Entry 3CH3 (X-ray diffraction, 1.79 A resolution); this record covers chain X.

[Chain X]
Protein: Serine-repeat antigen protein
Organism: Plasmodium falciparum
Notes: fragment: putative serine protease domain
Reference sequence: Q9TY95 (SERA_PLAF7); numbering as in UniProt (aligned over 564-828)
Chain sequence (265 residues; each row starts with the number of its first residue):
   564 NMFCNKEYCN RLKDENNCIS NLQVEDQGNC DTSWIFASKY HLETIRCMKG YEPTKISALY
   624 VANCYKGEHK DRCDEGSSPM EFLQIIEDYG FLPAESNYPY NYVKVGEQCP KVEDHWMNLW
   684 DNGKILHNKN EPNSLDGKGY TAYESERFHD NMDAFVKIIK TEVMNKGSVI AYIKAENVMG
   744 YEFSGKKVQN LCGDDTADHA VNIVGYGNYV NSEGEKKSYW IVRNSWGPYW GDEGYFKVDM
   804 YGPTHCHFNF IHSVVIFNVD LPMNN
Unresolved in the structure: 691-699
Swiss-Prot annotation at these positions:
  - active site: His762, Asn787
  - site: Ser596 (Ancestral active site)
  - glycosylation: Asn828 (N-linked (GlcNAc...) asparagine)
  - mutagenesis: Ser596 (S596A: Lacks protease activity. No cellular location and growth defects in host red blood cells; S596C: Gains protease activity; S596R: No viable parasite)
Cystine bridges: Cys567-Cys572, Cys581-Cys610, Cys593-Cys636, Cys627-Cys672, Cys755-Cys809
Ion coordination: K+: Gly756, Asp757 (together with dihydrogenphosphate ion)
Small-molecule neighbours:
  - dihydrogenphosphate ion (2HP), molecule 1: Gln590, Cys593, Asp594, Thr595, Ser596, Gly639, Asp761, His762
  - dihydrogenphosphate ion (2HP), molecule 2: Cys755, Gly756, His808, Cys809, His810, Phe811

[Summary]
Bound to chain X: dihydrogenphosphate ion. Gly756 and Asp757 coordinate K+. Curated annotation (UniProt) lists
active-site residues His762 and Asn787 and 2 mutagenesis sites.
Chain X is Serine-repeat antigen protein (Plasmodium falciparum); the structure, Crystal Structure Analysis of
SERA5E from plasmodium falciparum, was determined by X-ray diffraction together with 2WBF and 3CH2 from the
same study.
